PDB entry 7Z1M | electron microscopy, 3.40 A resolution | chains A and B of the 20 polymer chains in the assembly

# Chain A
Molecule: DNA-directed RNA polymerase III subunit RPC1
From: Saccharomyces cerevisiae W303
Notes: EC 2.7.7.6
UniProt: P04051 (RPC1_YEAST); numbering as in UniProt (aligned over 1-1460)
Amino-acid sequence (1460 residues; numbered 1 to 1460; the number before each row is that of its first residue):
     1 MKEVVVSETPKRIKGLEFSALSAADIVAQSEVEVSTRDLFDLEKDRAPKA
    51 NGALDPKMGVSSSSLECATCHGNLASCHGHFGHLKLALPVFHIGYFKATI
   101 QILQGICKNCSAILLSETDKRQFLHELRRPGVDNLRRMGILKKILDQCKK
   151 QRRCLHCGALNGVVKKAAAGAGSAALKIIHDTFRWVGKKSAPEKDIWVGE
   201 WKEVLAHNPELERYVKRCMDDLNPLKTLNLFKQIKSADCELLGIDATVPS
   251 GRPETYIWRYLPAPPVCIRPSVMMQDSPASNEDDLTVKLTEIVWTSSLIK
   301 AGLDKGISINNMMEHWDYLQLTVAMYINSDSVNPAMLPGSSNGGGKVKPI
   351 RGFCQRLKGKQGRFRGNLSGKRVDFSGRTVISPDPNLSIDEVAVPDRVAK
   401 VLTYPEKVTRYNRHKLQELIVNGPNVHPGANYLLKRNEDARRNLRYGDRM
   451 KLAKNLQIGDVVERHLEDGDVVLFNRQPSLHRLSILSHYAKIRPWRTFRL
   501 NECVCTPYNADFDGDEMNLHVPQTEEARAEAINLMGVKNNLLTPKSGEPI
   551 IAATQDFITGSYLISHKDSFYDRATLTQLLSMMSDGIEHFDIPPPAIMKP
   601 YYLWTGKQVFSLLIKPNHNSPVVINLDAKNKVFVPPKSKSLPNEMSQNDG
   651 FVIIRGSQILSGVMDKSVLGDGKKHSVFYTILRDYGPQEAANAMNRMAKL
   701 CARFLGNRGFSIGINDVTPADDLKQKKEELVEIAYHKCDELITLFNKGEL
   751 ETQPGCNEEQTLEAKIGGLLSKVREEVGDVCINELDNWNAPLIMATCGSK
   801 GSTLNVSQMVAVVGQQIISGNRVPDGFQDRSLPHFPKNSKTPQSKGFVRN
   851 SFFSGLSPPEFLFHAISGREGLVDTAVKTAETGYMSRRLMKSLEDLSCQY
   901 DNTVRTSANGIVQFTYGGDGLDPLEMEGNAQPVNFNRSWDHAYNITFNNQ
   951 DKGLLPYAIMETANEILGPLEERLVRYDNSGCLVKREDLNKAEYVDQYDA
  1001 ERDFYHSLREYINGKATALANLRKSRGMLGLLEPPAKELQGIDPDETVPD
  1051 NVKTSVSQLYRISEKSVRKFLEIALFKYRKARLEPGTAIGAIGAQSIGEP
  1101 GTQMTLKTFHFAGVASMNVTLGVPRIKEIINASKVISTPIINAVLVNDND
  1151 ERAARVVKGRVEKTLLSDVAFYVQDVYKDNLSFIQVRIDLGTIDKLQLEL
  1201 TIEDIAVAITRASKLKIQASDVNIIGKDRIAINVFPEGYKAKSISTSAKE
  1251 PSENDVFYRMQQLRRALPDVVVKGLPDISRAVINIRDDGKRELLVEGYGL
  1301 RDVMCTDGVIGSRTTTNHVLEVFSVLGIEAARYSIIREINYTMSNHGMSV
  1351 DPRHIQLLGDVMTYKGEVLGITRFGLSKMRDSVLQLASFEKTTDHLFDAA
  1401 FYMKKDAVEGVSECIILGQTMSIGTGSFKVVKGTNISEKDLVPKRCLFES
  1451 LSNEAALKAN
Disordered / not traced: 341-346, 1237-1252, 1459-1460
Swiss-Prot annotation at these positions:
  - region: Pro858 to Glu870 (Bridging helix)
  - binding site (Zn(2+)): Cys67, Cys70, Cys77, His80, Cys107, Cys110, Cys154
  - binding site (Mg(2+)): Asp511, Asp513, Asp515
  - mutagenesis: Thr506 (T506I: Temperature-sensitive), Asn509 (N509Y: Temperature-sensitive), Asn518 (N518Q: Temperature-sensitive)
Ion coordination: Zn2+ site 1: Cys67, Cys70, Cys77, His80; Zn2+ site 2: Cys107, Cys110, Cys154, Cys157; Mg2+: Asp511, Asp513 (shared with 1 residue of chain R)
Small-molecule neighbours: 4QM ((3R,5S,7R,8R,9S,10S,12S,13R,14S,17R)-10,13-dimethyl-17-[(2R)-pentan-2-yl]-2,3,4,5,6,7,8,9,11,12,14,15,16,17-tetradecahydro-1H-cyclopenta[a]phenanthrene-3,7,12-triol): Lys1134, Asp1277, Tyr1298, His1318, Leu1320, Glu1321

# Chain B
Molecule: DNA-directed RNA polymerase III subunit RPC2
From: Saccharomyces cerevisiae W303
Notes: EC 2.7.7.6
UniProt: P22276 (RPC2_YEAST); residues 1-1149 here = UniProt positions 1-1149
Amino-acid sequence (1149 residues; row label = number of the first residue in the row):
     1 MVAATKRRKTHIHKHVKDEAFDDLLKPVYKGKKLTDEINTAQDKWHLLPA
    51 FLKVKGLVKQHLDSFNYFVDTDLKKIIKANQLILSDVDPEFYLKYVDIRV
   101 GKKSSSSTKDYLTPPHECRLRDMTYSAPIYVDIEYTRGRNIIMHKDVEIG
   151 RMPIMLRSNKCILYDADESKMAKLNECPLDPGGYFIVNGTEKVILVQEQL
   201 SKNRIIVEADEKKGIVQASVTSSTHERKSKTYVITKNGKIYLKHNSIAEE
   251 IPIAIVLKACGILSDLEIMQLVCGNDSSYQDIFAVNLEESSKLDIYTQQQ
   301 ALEYIGAKVKTMRRQKLTILQEGIEAIATTVIAHLTVEALDFREKALYIA
   351 MMTRRVVMAMYNPKMIDDRDYVGNKRLELAGQLISLLFEDLFKKFNNDFK
   401 LSIDKVLKKPNRAMEYDALLSINVHSNNITSGLNRAISTGNWSLKRFKME
   451 RAGVTHVLSRLSYISALGMMTRISSQFEKSRKVSGPRALQPSQFGMLCTA
   501 DTPEGEACGLVKNLALMTHITTDDEEEPIKKLCYVLGVEDITLIDSASLH
   551 LNYGVYLNGTLIGSIRFPTKFVTQFRHLRRTGKVSEFISIYSNSHQMAVH
   601 IATDGGRICRPLIIVSDGQSRVKDIHLRKLLDGELDFDDFLKLGLVEYLD
   651 VNEENDSYIALYEKDIVPSMTHLEIEPFTILGAVAGLIPYPHHNQSPRNT
   701 YQCAMGKQAIGAIAYNQFKRIDTLLYLMTYPQQPMVKTKTIELIDYDKLP
   751 AGQNATVAVMSYSGYDIEDALVLNKSSIDRGFGRCETRRKTTTVLKRYAN
   801 HTQDIIGGMRVDENGDPIWQHQSLGPDGLGEVGMKVQSGQIYINKSVPTN
   851 SADAPNPNNVNVQTQYREAPVIYRGPEPSHIDQVMMSVSDNDQALIKVLL
   901 RQNRRPELGDKFSSRHGQKGVCGIIVKQEDMPFNDQGIVPDIIMNPHGFP
   951 SRMTVGKMIELISGKAGVLNGTLEYGTCFGGSKLEDMSKILVDQGFNYSG
  1001 KDMLYSGITGECLQAYIFFGPIYYQKLKHMVLDKMHARARGPRAVLTRQP
  1051 TEGRSRDGGLRLGEMERDCVIAYGASQLLLERLMISSDAFEVDVCDKCGL
  1101 MGYSGWCTTCKSAENIIKMTIPYAAKLLFQELLSMNIAPRLRLEDIFQQ
Disordered / not traced: 1-37, 852-862
Swiss-Prot annotation at these positions:
  - zinc finger: Cys1095 to Cys1110 (C4-type)
  - binding site (Zn(2+)): Cys1095, Cys1098, Cys1107, Cys1110
Ion coordination: Zn2+: Cys1095, Cys1098, Cys1107, Cys1110
What the authors report for this chain:
  - mutagenesis - Q199R, R481G: decreased growth
  - mutagenesis - K448A, R451V: unchanged growth

# Chain A / chain B interface
Residue-residue contacts - 371 pairs, chain A then chain B:
  Thr9(A) - Asp1145(B)  hydrogen bond
  Pro10(A) - Asp1145(B)
  Pro10(A) - Ile1146(B)  hydrogen bond (backbone-backbone)
  Lys11(A) - Ile1117(B)
  Lys11(A) - Met1119(B)
  Lys11(A) - Glu1144(B)
  Lys11(A) - Asp1145(B)  salt bridge
  Lys11(A) - Ile1146(B)
  Arg12(A) - Met1119(B)
  Arg12(A) - Leu1143(B)
  Arg12(A) - Glu1144(B)  salt bridge
  Arg12(A) - Ile1146(B)
  Ile13(A) - Met1119(B)  hydrophobic
  Ile13(A) - Leu1141(B)  hydrophobic
  Ile13(A) - Arg1142(B)
  Ile13(A) - Leu1143(B)  hydrophobic
  Lys14(A) - Arg1142(B)  hydrogen bond (backbone-backbone)
  Lys14(A) - Glu1144(B)
  Gly15(A) - Arg1140(B)
  Gly15(A) - Leu1141(B)
  Gly15(A) - Arg1142(B)  hydrogen bond (backbone-backbone)
  Leu16(A) - Arg1140(B)
  Leu16(A) - Leu1141(B)  hydrophobic
  Glu17(A) - Ala1138(B)
  Glu17(A) - Arg1140(B)  hydrogen bond (backbone-backbone)
  Glu17(A) - Arg1142(B)  salt bridge
  Phe18(A) - Ile1137(B)  hydrophobic
  Phe18(A) - Ala1138(B)
  Ser19(A) - Ile1137(B)
  Ser19(A) - Ala1138(B)  hydrogen bond (backbone-backbone)
  Ala20(A) - Asn1136(B)
  Leu21(A) - Leu1133(B)
  Leu21(A) - Asn1136(B)  hydrogen bond (backbone-side chain)
  Leu21(A) - Ala1138(B)  hydrophobic
  Asp25(A) - Arg1140(B)  salt bridge
  Ala28(A) - Thr1108(B)
  Gln29(A) - Thr1108(B)
  Gln29(A) - Thr1109(B)
  Glu31(A) - Thr1108(B)
  Thr69(A) - Tyr1103(B)
  Cys70(A) - Tyr1103(B)  hydrophobic
  Leu74(A) - Arg1048(B)  hydrogen bond (backbone-side chain)
  Ala75(A) - Arg1048(B)
  Ser76(A) - Arg1048(B)
  Cys77(A) - Arg1048(B)
  His78(A) - Phe1090(B)
  His78(A) - Glu1091(B)
  His78(A) - Val1092(B)
  His78(A) - Gly1102(B)
  His78(A) - Lys1126(B)  hydrogen bond (backbone-side chain)
  His78(A) - Gln1130(B)  hydrogen bond (backbone-side chain)
  Gly79(A) - Gln1130(B)
  His80(A) - Tyr1103(B)
  Phe81(A) - Gln1130(B)
  Phe81(A) - Leu1133(B)  hydrophobic
  His92(A) - Met1135(B)  hydrogen bond (side chain-backbone)
  His92(A) - Asn1136(B)
  Tyr95(A) - Asn1136(B)  hydrogen bond (side chain-backbone)
  Tyr95(A) - Ile1137(B)
  Thr255(A) - Asn1136(B)
  Trp258(A) - Asn1136(B)
  Pro262(A) - Leu1133(B)
  Pro262(A) - Ser1134(B)
  Pro264(A) - Ser1134(B)
  Cys267(A) - Leu1046(B)
  Ile268(A) - Leu1046(B)
  Ile268(A) - Leu1127(B)  hydrophobic
  Ile268(A) - Gln1130(B)
  Ile268(A) - Glu1131(B)
  Pro270(A) - Leu1046(B)
  Tyr326(A) - Ser1134(B)  hydrogen bond
  Phe353(A) - Glu1131(B)
  Phe353(A) - Ser1134(B)
  Phe353(A) - Met1135(B)  hydrophobic
  Cys354(A) - Met1135(B)  hydrophobic
  Arg356(A) - Glu1131(B)  salt bridge
  Leu357(A) - Leu1128(B)  hydrophobic
  Leu357(A) - Glu1131(B)
  Leu357(A) - Leu1132(B)  hydrophobic
  Arg363(A) - Leu1046(B)
  Arg363(A) - Leu1127(B)
  Arg363(A) - Glu1131(B)  salt bridge
  Phe364(A) - Leu1128(B)  hydrophobic
  Arg365(A) - Arg1061(B)  hydrogen bond (backbone-side chain)
  Arg365(A) - Glu1064(B)  salt bridge
  Gly366(A) - Arg1061(B)  hydrogen bond (backbone-side chain)
  Asn367(A) - Thr1047(B)
  Asn367(A) - Gln1049(B)  hydrogen bond (backbone-side chain)
  Asn367(A) - Ala1124(B)
  Leu368(A) - Ala1124(B)  hydrophobic
  Leu368(A) - Ala1125(B)
  Leu368(A) - Leu1128(B)  hydrophobic
  Ser369(A) - Arg1067(B)  hydrogen bond
  Ser369(A) - Leu1083(B)
  Gly370(A) - Arg1061(B)
  Gly370(A) - Leu1062(B)
  Lys371(A) - Gln1049(B)
  Lys371(A) - Leu1062(B)  hydrogen bond (backbone-backbone)
  Lys371(A) - Leu1083(B)  hydrogen bond (side chain-backbone)
  Lys371(A) - Ser1087(B)
  Lys371(A) - Asp1088(B)  salt bridge
  Lys371(A) - Pro1122(B)
  Arg372(A) - Pro1050(B)
  Arg372(A) - Thr1051(B)
  Arg372(A) - Glu1052(B)
  Arg372(A) - Gly1059(B)
  Arg372(A) - Leu1060(B)
  Arg372(A) - Arg1061(B)
  Arg372(A) - Ser1087(B)  hydrogen bond (backbone-side chain)
  Val373(A) - Gly1059(B)
  Val373(A) - Leu1060(B)  hydrogen bond (backbone-backbone)
  Val373(A) - Arg1082(B)
  Asp374(A) - Arg1038(B)  salt bridge
  Asp374(A) - Ala1039(B)
  Asp374(A) - Arg1043(B)  salt bridge
  Asp374(A) - Pro1050(B)
  Asp374(A) - Arg1082(B)  hydrogen bond (backbone-side chain)
  Asp374(A) - Ser1086(B)
  Phe375(A) - Ala1039(B)  hydrogen bond (backbone-backbone)
  Phe375(A) - Arg1040(B)
  Phe375(A) - Arg1082(B)
  Ser376(A) - Ala1037(B)
  Ser376(A) - Arg1038(B)  hydrogen bond (backbone-backbone)
  Ser376(A) - Leu1060(B)  hydrogen bond (side chain-backbone)
  Gly377(A) - His1036(B)
  Gly377(A) - Leu1060(B)
  Arg378(A) - Lys1034(B)
  Arg378(A) - Met1035(B)
  Arg378(A) - His1036(B)  hydrogen bond (backbone-backbone)
  Arg378(A) - Leu1060(B)
  Thr379(A) - Met1035(B)
  Val380(A) - Lys1034(B)
  Ile381(A) - Val921(B)
  Ser382(A) - Leu908(B)
  Pro383(A) - Tyr765(B)
  Pro383(A) - Ala770(B)  hydrophobic
  Asp384(A) - Tyr765(B)  hydrogen bond
  Pro385(A) - Gly764(B)
  Pro385(A) - Tyr765(B)
  Asn386(A) - Tyr765(B)  hydrogen bond
  Val398(A) - Met1035(B)  hydrophobic
  Val401(A) - Ala1037(B)  hydrophobic
  Val401(A) - Ala1039(B)
  Leu402(A) - Ala1039(B)
  Arg441(A) - Arg1040(B)
  Glu463(A) - Arg1040(B)  salt bridge
  Leu473(A) - Leu1078(B)  hydrophobic
  Asn475(A) - Glu1066(B)
  Gln477(A) - Glu1066(B)  hydrogen bond
  Ser479(A) - Met1065(B)
  Ser479(A) - Glu1066(B)  hydrogen bond
  His481(A) - Cys1069(B)  hydrogen bond (backbone-side chain)
  Arg482(A) - Cys1069(B)
  Arg482(A) - Ala1072(B)
  Arg482(A) - Tyr1073(B)  hydrogen bond (backbone-side chain)
  Leu483(A) - Tyr1073(B)
  Ser484(A) - Cys1069(B)
  Ile485(A) - Cys1069(B)  hydrophobic
  Ile485(A) - Tyr1073(B)  hydrogen bond (backbone-side chain)
  Leu486(A) - Tyr1073(B)
  Trp495(A) - Glu907(B)
  Trp495(A) - Leu908(B)  hydrophobic
  Arg496(A) - Glu877(B)  salt bridge
  Arg496(A) - Glu907(B)  salt bridge
  Arg496(A) - Val1031(B)
  Arg496(A) - Leu1032(B)
  Arg496(A) - Met1035(B)
  Thr497(A) - Leu908(B)
  Thr497(A) - Gly909(B)
  Thr497(A) - Val1031(B)
  Glu502(A) - Gly764(B)
  Glu502(A) - Ile767(B)
  Asp511(A) - Glu768(B)
  Phe512(A) - Ile767(B)
  Phe512(A) - Glu768(B)  hydrogen bond (backbone-backbone)
  Phe512(A) - Asp769(B)
  Phe512(A) - Gly920(B)
  Phe512(A) - Val921(B)
  Asp513(A) - Lys911(B)  hydrogen bond (backbone-side chain)
  Asp513(A) - Lys919(B)
  Gly514(A) - Lys911(B)
  Gly514(A) - Val921(B)
  Glu516(A) - Lys1034(B)  salt bridge
  Asn518(A) - Leu1060(B)
  His520(A) - Arg1082(B)
  Val521(A) - Arg1082(B)  hydrogen bond (backbone-side chain)
  Pro522(A) - Leu1078(B)  hydrophobic
  Pro522(A) - Glu1081(B)
  Gln523(A) - Glu1081(B)  hydrogen bond (backbone-side chain)
  Thr524(A) - Glu1081(B)
  Glu526(A) - Gln1077(B)
  Ala527(A) - Leu1078(B)  hydrophobic
  Ala527(A) - Glu1081(B)
  Glu530(A) - Ala1075(B)
  Glu530(A) - Ser1076(B)  hydrogen bond (side chain-backbone)
  Glu530(A) - Gln1077(B)  hydrogen bond (side chain-backbone)
  Glu530(A) - Leu1078(B)
  Ala531(A) - Leu1078(B)  hydrophobic
  Leu534(A) - Tyr1073(B)
  Met535(A) - Val1070(B)  hydrophobic
  Met535(A) - Tyr1073(B)  hydrophobic
  Met535(A) - Ala1075(B)  hydrophobic
  Met535(A) - Leu1078(B)  hydrophobic
  Asn540(A) - Tyr1073(B)
  Thr554(A) - Glu768(B)
  Gln555(A) - Ile767(B)
  Gln555(A) - Glu768(B)
  Gln555(A) - Asn945(B)  hydrogen bond
  Gln555(A) - His947(B)
  Asp556(A) - Ser761(B)  hydrogen bond
  Asp556(A) - Asp766(B)
  Asp556(A) - Ile767(B)
  Asp556(A) - Asn945(B)
  Asp556(A) - His947(B)  salt bridge
  Phe557(A) - Ile767(B)  hydrophobic
  Thr559(A) - His947(B)  hydrogen bond
  Ala702(A) - Ser763(B)
  Ala702(A) - Gly764(B)
  Leu705(A) - Ser761(B)
  Gly706(A) - Ser761(B)
  Gly706(A) - Tyr762(B)
  Gly706(A) - Ser1006(B)
  Gly706(A) - Leu1013(B)
  Asn707(A) - Ser1006(B)
  Asn707(A) - Ile1008(B)
  Asn707(A) - Thr1009(B)
  Asn707(A) - Leu1013(B)
  Arg708(A) - Leu1013(B)
  Arg708(A) - Gln1014(B)
  Gly709(A) - Leu1013(B)
  Gly709(A) - Ala1015(B)
  Phe710(A) - Met760(B)
  Phe710(A) - Ser761(B)
  Phe710(A) - Pro946(B)
  Phe710(A) - His947(B)
  Ser711(A) - Val759(B)  hydrogen bond (side chain-backbone)
  Ser711(A) - Tyr1016(B)
  Ser711(A) - Ile1017(B)
  Ser711(A) - Phe1018(B)  hydrogen bond (side chain-backbone)
  Ile712(A) - Val759(B)  hydrophobic
  Ile712(A) - Pro946(B)  hydrophobic
  Ile712(A) - Phe949(B)  hydrophobic
  Ile712(A) - Phe1018(B)
  Gly713(A) - Phe1018(B)
  Ile714(A) - Ile959(B)  hydrophobic
  Ile714(A) - Ile962(B)  hydrophobic
  Ile714(A) - Leu984(B)  hydrophobic
  Asn715(A) - Tyr998(B)  hydrogen bond
  Asn715(A) - Ser999(B)
  Asp716(A) - Lys1001(B)  salt bridge
  Met794(A) - His947(B)
  Met794(A) - Pro950(B)  hydrophobic
  Ser799(A) - His947(B)
  Lys800(A) - Glu768(B)  salt bridge
  Lys800(A) - His947(B)
  Lys800(A) - Ser951(B)
  Asn805(A) - Pro950(B)
  Asn805(A) - Met953(B)  hydrogen bond
  Gln808(A) - Met953(B)
  Met809(A) - Pro950(B)
  Met809(A) - Met953(B)  hydrophobic
  Gly826(A) - Tyr371(B)
  Gly826(A) - Ser492(B)  hydrogen bond (backbone-side chain)
  Phe827(A) - Tyr371(B)
  Phe827(A) - Pro491(B)
  Phe827(A) - Ser492(B)
  Phe827(A) - Val651(B)  hydrophobic
  Phe827(A) - Asn655(B)
  Gln828(A) - Asn593(B)  hydrogen bond
  Gln828(A) - His595(B)
  Gln828(A) - Asn655(B)  hydrogen bond (backbone-side chain)
  Arg830(A) - Glu654(B)  hydrogen bond (side chain-backbone)
  Arg830(A) - Asn655(B)  hydrogen bond (side chain-backbone)
  Arg830(A) - Asp656(B)
  Arg830(A) - Ser657(B)  hydrogen bond (side chain-backbone)
  Ser831(A) - Pro491(B)
  Leu832(A) - Pro491(B)
  Leu832(A) - Phe494(B)  hydrophobic
  Pro833(A) - Glu654(B)
  Pro833(A) - Tyr658(B)
  Pro833(A) - Ile659(B)  hydrogen bond (backbone-backbone)
  His834(A) - Phe494(B)
  His834(A) - Tyr658(B)
  His834(A) - Ile659(B)
  His834(A) - Leu661(B)
  Phe835(A) - Tyr658(B)
  Pro836(A) - Tyr658(B)
  Lys837(A) - Asn655(B)
  Phe852(A) - His693(B)
  Phe852(A) - Asn694(B)
  Phe852(A) - Gln695(B)
  Phe852(A) - Met953(B)  hydrophobic
  Phe852(A) - Val955(B)
  Phe853(A) - His693(B)  hydrogen bond (backbone-side chain)
  Phe853(A) - Val955(B)  hydrophobic
  Phe853(A) - Leu984(B)  hydrophobic
  Ser854(A) - His693(B)
  Gly855(A) - His692(B)
  Gly855(A) - His693(B)  hydrogen bond (backbone-side chain)
  Leu856(A) - His692(B)  hydrogen bond (backbone-backbone)
  Leu856(A) - Phe979(B)
  Pro858(A) - Pro677(B)  hydrophobic
  Pro858(A) - Phe979(B)  hydrophobic
  Pro859(A) - Leu661(B)
  Phe861(A) - Thr499(B)
  Phe861(A) - Ile680(B)  hydrophobic
  Phe861(A) - Leu681(B)  hydrophobic
  Phe861(A) - Pro691(B)
  Phe861(A) - His692(B)
  Phe861(A) - Asn699(B)
  Phe861(A) - Phe979(B)  hydrophobic
  Leu862(A) - Phe494(B)  hydrophobic
  Leu862(A) - Thr499(B)
  His864(A) - Gln695(B)
  His864(A) - Ser696(B)
  Ala865(A) - Leu489(B)  hydrophobic
  Ala865(A) - Thr499(B)
  Ala865(A) - Ser696(B)
  Ile866(A) - Leu489(B)
  Ile866(A) - Pro491(B)  hydrophobic
  Arg869(A) - Arg487(B)
  Arg869(A) - Leu489(B)
  Arg869(A) - Thr499(B)
  Arg869(A) - Thr502(B)
  Leu872(A) - Thr700(B)
  Leu872(A) - Tyr701(B)
  Val873(A) - Arg487(B)
  Ala876(A) - Gly505(B)
  Arg887(A) - Glu1064(B)  salt bridge
  Met890(A) - Asp1068(B)
  Lys891(A) - Arg1067(B)
  Glu894(A) - Arg1067(B)  salt bridge
  Ala1088(A) - Ile1071(B)
  Ala1091(A) - Ala1072(B)  hydrophobic
  Ile1092(A) - Ala1072(B)
  Gln1095(A) - Asp1068(B)
  Gln1095(A) - Cys1069(B)  hydrogen bond
  Tyr1258(A) - Glu288(B)
  Tyr1258(A) - Ser291(B)  hydrogen bond
  Tyr1258(A) - Lys292(B)  hydrogen bond (side chain-backbone)
  Arg1265(A) - Val285(B)
  Arg1265(A) - Glu288(B)  salt bridge
  Leu1396(A) - Leu1132(B)  hydrophobic
  Leu1396(A) - Ile1137(B)
  Phe1397(A) - Met1135(B)  hydrophobic
  Phe1397(A) - Ile1137(B)  hydrophobic
  Ala1400(A) - Ile1137(B)  hydrophobic
  Val1411(A) - Ile1071(B)  hydrophobic
  Ser1412(A) - Arg1067(B)
  Ile1415(A) - Arg1067(B)
  Ile1415(A) - Ile1071(B)  hydrophobic
  Ile1415(A) - Leu1079(B)  hydrophobic
  Ile1415(A) - Leu1083(B)  hydrophobic
  Ile1416(A) - Pro1122(B)
  Ile1416(A) - Ala1125(B)
  Leu1417(A) - Ile1121(B)
  Leu1417(A) - Pro1122(B)
  Leu1417(A) - Phe1129(B)  hydrophobic
  Gly1418(A) - Leu1080(B)
  Gly1418(A) - Met1084(B)
  Gly1418(A) - Pro1122(B)
  Gln1419(A) - Leu1080(B)
  Thr1420(A) - Ser1076(B)
  Thr1420(A) - Gln1077(B)  hydrogen bond
  Met1421(A) - Ser1076(B)
  Met1421(A) - Leu1079(B)  hydrophobic
  Ile1423(A) - Gly1074(B)
  Gly1424(A) - Gly1074(B)
  Thr1425(A) - Gly1074(B)  hydrogen bond (backbone-backbone)
  Thr1425(A) - Ser1076(B)  hydrogen bond
  Gly1426(A) - Ser1076(B)
Interface residues without a listed pair, chain A (199 interface residues in all): Glu8, Ile26, Pro265, Pro278, Ile327, Arg397, Tyr432, Arg476, Arg499, Ala510, Leu519, Val717, Glu759, Gly801, Val823, Pro824, Ser857, Gly868, Val877, Gln1261
Interface residues without a listed pair, chain B (179 interface residues in all): Lys364, Arg481, Val483, Ala488, Ala500, Cys508, Tyr662, Glu674, Pro697, Ser851, Gly923, Ile925, Met958, Glu1011, Gly1063, Ile1085, Asp1096, Leu1100, Lys1111, Thr1120, Pro1139, Phe1147

# Summary
The interface between chain A and chain B involves 199 residues on one side and 179 on the other, with 62
hydrogen bonds and 20 salt bridges. Polar contacts include Lys11(A)-Asp1145(B), Arg12(A)-Glu1144(B) and
Glu17(A)-Arg1142(B). The paper reports that Q199R and R481G of chain B reduce growth; K448A and R451V of chain
B leave growth unchanged.
Chain A is DNA-directed RNA polymerase III subunit RPC1 and chain B is DNA-directed RNA polymerase III subunit
RPC2, both from Saccharomyces cerevisiae W303; the structure, Structure of yeast RNA Polymerase III Elongation
Complex (EC), was determined by electron microscopy, deposited together with 7Z1L, 7Z1N and 7Z1O.
